PDB entry 1R4A | X-ray diffraction, 2.30 A resolution | chains G and H of the 8 polymer chains in the assembly

[Chain G (and H)]
Protein: Golgi autoantigen, golgin subfamily A member 4
Source organism: Homo sapiens
Notes: fragment: GRIP Domain (Residue 2172-2222); chain H of this document is another copy of the same molecule, construct and numbering; everything in this record applies to it too
UniProt: Q13439 (GOGA4_HUMAN); residue numbers follow UniProt; this construct covers 2172-2222
Amino-acid sequence (51 residues; numbered 2172 to 2222; the number before each row is that of its first residue):
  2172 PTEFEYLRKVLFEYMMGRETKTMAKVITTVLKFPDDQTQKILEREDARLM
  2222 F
UniProt features mapped onto this chain:
  - mutagenesis: Tyr2177 (Y2177A: Loss of localization at the Golgi apparatus. Loss of ARL1-binding; Y2177F: No effect on localization at the Golgi apparatus), Val2181 (V2181A: Abolishes Golgi localization), Phe2183 (F2183A: Abolishes Golgi localization), Tyr2185 (Y2185A: Loss of localization at the Golgi apparatus), Met2186 (M2186A: Abolishes Golgi localization), Thr2193 (T2193A: Abolishes Golgi localization), Met2194 (M2194A: Abolishes Golgi localization), Val2197 (V2197A: Abolishes Golgi localization), Ile2198 (I2198A: Abolishes Golgi localization), Leu2202 (L2202A: Abolishes Golgi localization), Phe2204 (F2204A: Abolishes Golgi localization), Ile2212 (I2212A: Abolishes Golgi localization)

[How chain G and chain H interact]
Contacting residue pairs (6):
  Arg2215(G) - Met2221(H)
  Arg2219(G) - Phe2222(H)
  Met2221(G) - Arg2215(H)  hydrogen bond (backbone-side chain)
  Phe2222(G) - Arg2215(H)
  Phe2222(G) - Ala2218(H)  hydrophobic
  Phe2222(G) - Arg2219(H)

[Summary]
4 residues of chain G face 5 of chain H across their interface; the contacts include 1 hydrogen bond. Its one
hydrogen-bonded contact is Met2221(G)-Arg2215(H). UniProt lists 12 mutagenesis sites on chain G.
Both chains are Golgi autoantigen, golgin subfamily A member 4 (Homo sapiens). Entry 1R4A (Crystal Structure
of GTP-bound ADP-ribosylation Factor Like Protein 1 (Arl1) and GRIP Domain of Golgin245 COMPLEX) was
determined by X-ray diffraction.
